1H1Y - chains A and B; structure by X-ray diffraction, 1.87 A resolution.

== Chain A (and B) ==
Protein: D-ribulose-5-phosphate 3-epimerase
From: Oryza sativa
Notes: EC 5.1.3.1; chain B of this document is another copy of the same molecule, construct and numbering; everything in this record applies to it too
UniProtKB: Q9SE42 (Q9SE42); residues 0-227 here correspond to UniProt positions 1-228 (UniProt number = residue number + 1)
Sequence (228 residues; row label = number of the first residue in the row; numbering starts at 0):
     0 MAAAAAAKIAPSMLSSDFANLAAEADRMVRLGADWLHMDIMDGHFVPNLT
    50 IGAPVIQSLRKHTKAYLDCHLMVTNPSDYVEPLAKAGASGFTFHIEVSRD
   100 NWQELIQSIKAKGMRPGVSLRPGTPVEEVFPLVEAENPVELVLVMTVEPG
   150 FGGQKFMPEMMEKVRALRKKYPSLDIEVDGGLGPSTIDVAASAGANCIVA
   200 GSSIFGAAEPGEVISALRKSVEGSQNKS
Disordered / not traced: 0-4, 225-227
Swiss-Prot annotation at these positions:
  - active site: Asp38 (Proton acceptor), Asp178 (Proton donor)
  - binding site (substrate): Ser11, His69, Gly149 to Gly152, Asp178 to Gly180, Gly200, Ser201
  - binding site (a divalent metal cation): His36, Asp38, His69, Asp178

== Interface between chain A and chain B ==
Contacting residue pairs (55; chain A residue first):
  Ser15(A) - Ser57(B)
  Asp16(A) - Ser57(B)
  Asp16(A) - His61(B)  salt bridge
  Phe17(A) - Pro53(B)
  Phe17(A) - Val54(B)  hydrophobic
  Phe17(A) - Ser57(B)  hydrogen bond (backbone-side chain)
  Ala18(A) - Asn19(B)
  Ala18(A) - Leu20(B)  hydrogen bond (backbone-backbone)
  Ala18(A) - Ala21(B)  hydrogen bond (backbone-backbone)
  Ala18(A) - Ser57(B)
  Ala18(A) - Leu58(B)  hydrophobic
  Ala18(A) - His61(B)
  Asn19(A) - Ala18(B)
  Asn19(A) - His61(B)  hydrogen bond
  Leu20(A) - Ala18(B)  hydrogen bond (backbone-backbone)
  Ala21(A) - Ala18(B)  hydrogen bond (backbone-backbone)
  Ile39(A) - Leu48(B)  hydrophobic
  Met40(A) - Leu48(B)
  Asp41(A) - Asp41(B)
  Asp41(A) - His43(B)  salt bridge
  Gly42(A) - Tyr78(B)
  His43(A) - Asp41(B)  salt bridge
  His43(A) - His43(B)  hydrogen bond
  His43(A) - Thr73(B)  hydrogen bond
  Leu48(A) - Ile39(B)  hydrophobic
  Leu48(A) - Met40(B)
  Leu48(A) - Asp41(B)
  Leu48(A) - Ile50(B)
  Leu48(A) - Gly51(B)
  Leu48(A) - Pro53(B)
  Leu48(A) - Tyr78(B)
  Thr49(A) - Ile50(B)
  Thr49(A) - Gly51(B)  hydrogen bond (backbone-backbone)
  Thr49(A) - Val54(B)
  Ile50(A) - Leu48(B)
  Ile50(A) - Thr49(B)
  Ile50(A) - Val54(B)  hydrophobic
  Gly51(A) - Leu48(B)
  Gly51(A) - Thr49(B)  hydrogen bond (backbone-backbone)
  Pro53(A) - Phe17(B)
  Pro53(A) - Leu48(B)
  Val54(A) - Phe17(B)  hydrophobic
  Val54(A) - Thr49(B)
  Val54(A) - Ile50(B)  hydrophobic
  Ser57(A) - Ser15(B)
  Ser57(A) - Asp16(B)
  Ser57(A) - Phe17(B)  hydrogen bond (side chain-backbone)
  Ser57(A) - Ala18(B)
  Leu58(A) - Ala18(B)  hydrophobic
  His61(A) - Asp16(B)  salt bridge
  His61(A) - Ala18(B)
  His61(A) - Asn19(B)  hydrogen bond
  Thr73(A) - His43(B)  hydrogen bond
  Tyr78(A) - Gly42(B)
  Tyr78(A) - Leu48(B)
Other interface residues (no listed pair), chain A (28 interface residues in all): Leu13, Asn47, Ala52, Val72, Asn74
Other interface residues (no listed pair), chain B (27 interface residues in all): Asn47, Ala52, Val72, Asn74

== In short ==
28 residues of chain A and 27 residues of chain B are in contact; the contacts include 13 hydrogen bonds and 4
salt bridges. Polar pairs include Asp16(A)-His61(B), Asp41(A)-His43(B) and Phe17(A)-Ser57(B).
Both chains are D-ribulose-5-phosphate 3-epimerase (Oryza sativa). Entry 1H1Y (The structure of the cytosolic
D-ribulose-5-phosphate 3-epimerase from rice complexed with sulfate) was determined by X-ray diffraction
together with 1H1Z from the same study.
